1N2N - chain A; structure by X-ray diffraction, 2.40 A resolution.

Chain A:
Protein: Inducible Nitric Oxide Synthase
Source organism: Mus musculus
Notes: EC 1.14.13.39; fragment: oxygenase domain
UniProt: P29477 (NOS2_MOUSE); numbering as in UniProt (aligned over 77-495)
Sequence (419 residues; numbered 77 to 495; the number before each row is that of its first residue):
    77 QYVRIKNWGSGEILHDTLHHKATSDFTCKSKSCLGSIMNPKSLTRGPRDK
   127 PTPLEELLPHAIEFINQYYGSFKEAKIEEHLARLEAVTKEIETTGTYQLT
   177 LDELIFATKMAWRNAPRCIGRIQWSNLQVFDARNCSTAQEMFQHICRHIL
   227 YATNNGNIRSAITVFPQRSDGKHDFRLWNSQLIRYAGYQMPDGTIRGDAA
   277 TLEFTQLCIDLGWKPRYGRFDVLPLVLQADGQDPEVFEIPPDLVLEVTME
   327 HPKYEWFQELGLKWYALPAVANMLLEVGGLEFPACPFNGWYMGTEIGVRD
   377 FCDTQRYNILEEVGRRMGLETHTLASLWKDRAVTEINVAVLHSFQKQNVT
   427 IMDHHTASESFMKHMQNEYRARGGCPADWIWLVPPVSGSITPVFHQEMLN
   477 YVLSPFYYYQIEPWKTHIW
Metal / ion sites: Zn2+: Cys104, Cys109; heme Fe: Cys194 (together with cyanide ion)
Small-molecule neighbours:
  - arginine (ARG): Gln257, Trp340, Pro344, Val346, Gly365, Trp366, Tyr367, Met368, Glu371, Asp376
  - cyanide ion (CYN): Cys194, Val346, Phe363
  - tetrahydrobiopterin (H4B): Ser112, Met114, Arg375, Trp455, Ile456, Trp457, Phe470, His471, Gln472, Glu473
  - heme (HEM): Thr184, Trp188, Ala191, Arg193, Cys194, Ile195, Gly196, Gln199, Leu203, Ser236, Met349, Phe363, Asn364, Gly365, Trp366, Met368, Glu371, Met428, Trp457, Tyr483, Tyr485
Curated features (UniProtKB/Swiss-Prot):
  - binding site (Zn(2+)): Cys104, Cys109
  - binding site ((6R)-L-erythro-5,6,7,8-tetrahydrobiopterin): Ser112, Arg375, Ile456, Trp457, Phe470
  - binding site (heme b): Cys194, Tyr485
  - binding site (L-arginine): Gln257, Trp366, Tyr367, Glu371

Overview:
Ligands of chain A: cyanide ion, heme, tetrahydrobiopterin and arginine. Cys104 and Cys109 form the Zn2+ site.
Curated annotation (UniProt) lists Zn2+-binding residues Cys104 and Cys109, 5
(6R)-L-erythro-5,6,7,8-tetrahydrobiopterin-binding residues, heme b-binding residues Cys194 and Tyr485 and 4
L-arginine-binding residues.
Chain A is Inducible Nitric Oxide Synthase (Mus musculus); the structure, Crystal structure of cyanide complex
of the oxygenase domain of inducible nitric oxide synthase, was determined by X-ray diffraction together with
1O76 from the same study.
